Entry 8UA0 (electron microscopy, 3.50 A resolution); this record covers chains D and G of the 7 polymer chains in the assembly.

== Chain D ==
Name: Cell division control protein 48
Source organism: Saccharomyces cerevisiae
Notes: EC 3.6.4.6
UniProt: P25694 (CDC48_YEAST); residues 1-835 here = UniProt positions 1-835
Chain sequence (835 residues; each row starts with the number of its first residue):
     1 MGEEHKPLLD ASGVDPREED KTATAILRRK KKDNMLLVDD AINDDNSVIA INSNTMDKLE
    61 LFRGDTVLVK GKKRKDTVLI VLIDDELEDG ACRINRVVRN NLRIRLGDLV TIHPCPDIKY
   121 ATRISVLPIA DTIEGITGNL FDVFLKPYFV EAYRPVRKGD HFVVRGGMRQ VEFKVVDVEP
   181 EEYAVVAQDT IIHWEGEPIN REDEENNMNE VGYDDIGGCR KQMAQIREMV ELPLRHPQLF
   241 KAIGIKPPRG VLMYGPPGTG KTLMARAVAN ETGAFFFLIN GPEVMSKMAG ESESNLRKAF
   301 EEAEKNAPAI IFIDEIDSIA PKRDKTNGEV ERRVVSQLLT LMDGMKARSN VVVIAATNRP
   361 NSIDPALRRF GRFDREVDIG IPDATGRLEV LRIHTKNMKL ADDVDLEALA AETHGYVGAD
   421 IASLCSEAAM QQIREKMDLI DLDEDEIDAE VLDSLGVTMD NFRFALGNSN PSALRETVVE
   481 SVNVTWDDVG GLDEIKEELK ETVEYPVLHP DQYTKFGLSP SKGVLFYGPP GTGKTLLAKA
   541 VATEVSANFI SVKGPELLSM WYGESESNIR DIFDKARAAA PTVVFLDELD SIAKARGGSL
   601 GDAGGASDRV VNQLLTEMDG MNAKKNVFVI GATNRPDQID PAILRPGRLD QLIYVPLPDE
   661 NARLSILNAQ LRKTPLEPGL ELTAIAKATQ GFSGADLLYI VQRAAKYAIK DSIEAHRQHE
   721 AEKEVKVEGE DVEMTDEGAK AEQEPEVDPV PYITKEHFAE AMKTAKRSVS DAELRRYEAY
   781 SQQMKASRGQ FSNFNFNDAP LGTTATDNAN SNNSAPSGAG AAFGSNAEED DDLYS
Unresolved in the structure: 1-205, 471-482, 721-747, 797-835
Residues lining bound ligands:
  - 08T ([[[(2R,3S,4R,5R)-5-(6-aminopurin-9-yl)-3,4-bis(oxidanyl)oxolan-2-yl]methoxy-oxidanyl-phosphoryl]oxy-oxidanyl-phosphoryl]oxy-tris(fluoranyl)beryllium), molecule 1: Asp343, Arg369, Phe370, Arg372
  - 08T, molecule 2: Asp619, Arg645, Arg648
  - ADP (adenosine-5'-diphosphate), molecule 1: Asp215, Ile216, Gly217, Pro257, Gly258, Thr259, Gly260, Lys261, Thr262, Leu263, Val390, His394, Gly418, Ala419
  - ADP, molecule 2: Asp488, Val489, Gly490, Pro530, Gly531, Thr532, Gly533, Lys534, Thr535, Leu536, Ile666, Gln670, Gly694, Ala695, Leu698
Swiss-Prot annotation at these positions:
  - binding site (ATP): Pro257 to Leu263, Asn358, His394, Gly531 to Leu536
  - modified residue: Ser472 (Phosphoserine), Ser519 (Phosphoserine), Thr735 (Phosphothreonine), Ser770 (Phosphoserine)
  - cross-link (Glycyl lysine isopeptide (Lys-Gly)): Lys305 (interchain with G-Cter in ubiquitin), Lys322 (interchain with G-Cter in ubiquitin), Lys346 (interchain with G-Cter in ubiquitin), Lys522 (interchain with G-Cter in ubiquitin), Lys539 (interchain with G-Cter in ubiquitin), Lys594 (interchain with G-Cter in ubiquitin), Lys673 (interchain with G-Cter in ubiquitin)
  - mutagenesis: Lys261 (K261A: Moderate reduction in growth rate; K261T: Probable loss of ATP binding. Complete loss of catalytic activity), Glu315 (E315A: Moderate reduction in growth rate; E315D: Severe loss of catalytic activity without affecting cooperativity between the 2 ATP-binding regions. Slight reduction in growth rate ...), Asn358 (N358A: Slight reduction in growth rate. Restores cell growth; when associated with Q-315), Arg369 (R369A: No effect on growth rate. Restores cell growth; when associated with Q-315), Pro471 (P471A/S: Restores cell growth; when associated with Q-315), Arg475 (R475H: Restores cell growth; when associated with Q-315), Lys534 (K534A/T: Severe loss of catalytic activity. Lethal), Glu588 (E588D: Moderate reduction in growth rate; E588Q: Lethal), Arg645 (R645A: Lethal)
What the authors report for this chain:
  - catalytic residues: Glu315, Arg369, Arg372, Glu588, Arg645, Arg648 (citing earlier work)

== Chain G ==
Name: Substrate
Source organism: Saccharomyces cerevisiae
Chain sequence (22 residues; numbered 1 to 22; the number before each row is that of its first residue):
     1 AAAAAAAAAA AAAVAVAVAV AA

== Interface between chain D and chain G ==
Contacting residue pairs (7; chain D residue first):
  Met560(D) - Val20(G)  hydrogen bond (backbone-backbone)
  Trp561(D) - Val18(G)
  Trp561(D) - Ala19(G)  hydrophobic
  Trp561(D) - Val20(G)
  Tyr562(D) - Val18(G)
  Tyr562(D) - Val20(G)  hydrophobic
  Asp602(D) - Ala21(G)
Interface residues without a listed pair, chain D (6 interface residues in all): Lys287, Ala603
Interface residues without a listed pair, chain G (7 interface residues in all): Ala8, Ala17, Ala22

== In short ==
6 residues of chain D face 7 of chain G across their interface, with 1 hydrogen bond. The hydrogen-bonded pair
Met560(D)-Val20(G) is a backbone contact. Ligands of chain D: compound 08T and ADP. From UniProt: 15
ATP-binding residues and 9 mutagenesis sites on chain D. From the paper: catalytic residues Glu315(D),
Arg369(D) and Arg372(D) among others.
Chain D is Cell division control protein 48 and chain G is Substrate, both from Saccharomyces cerevisiae; the
structure, Cdc48-Shp1 unfolding native substrate, Class 8, was determined by electron microscopy, deposited
together with 8U7T, 8U8I, 8U9C, 8U9P, 8U9Q, 8U9Z and 3 further entries.
